PDB entry 4X23 | X-ray diffraction, 3.50 A resolution | chains J and E of the 12 polymer chains in the assembly

== Chain J ==
Molecule: 147-nt DNA strand
Source organism: Homo sapiens
Sequence (147 nucleotides; each row starts with the number of its first residue):
     1 ATCGGATGTA TATATCTGAC ACGTGCCTGG AGACTAGGGA GTAATCCCCT TGGCGGTTAA
    61 AACGCGGGGG ACAGCGCGTA CGTGCGTTTA AGCGGTGCTA GAGCTGTCTA CGACCAATTG
   121 AGCGGCCTCG GCACCGGGAT TCTCGAT
Disordered / not traced: 147

== Chain E ==
Name: Histone H3
Source organism: Drosophila melanogaster
UniProt: P02299 (H3_DROME); residues 40-132 here correspond to UniProt positions 41-133 (UniProt number = residue number + 1)
Amino-acid sequence (98 residues; row label = number of the first residue in the row):
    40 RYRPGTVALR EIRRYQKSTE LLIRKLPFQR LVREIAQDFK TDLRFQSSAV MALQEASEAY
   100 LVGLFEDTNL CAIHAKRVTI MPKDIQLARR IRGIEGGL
Sequence notes: expression tag (133-137)
From the paper describing this entry:
  - contacts within the chain: Ile133-Leu137 (hydrophobic contact)

== Chain J / chain E interface ==
Residue-residue contacts (25):
  DT50(J) - Arg83(E)  phosphate contact
  DT50(J) - Phe84(E)  phosphate contact
  DT50(J) - Gln85(E)  phosphate contact
  DT50(J) - Ser86(E)  hydrogen bond to the phosphate
  DT51(J) - Arg72(E)  salt bridge to the phosphate
  DT51(J) - Leu82(E)  phosphate contact
  DT51(J) - Arg83(E)  sugar contact
  DT51(J) - Phe84(E)  hydrogen bond to the phosphate
  DA60(J) - Arg63(E)  hydrogen bond to the phosphate
  DA61(J) - Arg63(E)  salt bridge to the phosphate
  DG68(J) - Pro43(E)  sugar contact
  DG69(J) - Arg42(E)  salt bridge to the phosphate
  DG70(J) - Val117(E)  sugar contact
  DG70(J) - Thr118(E)  hydrogen bond to the phosphate
  DA71(J) - Arg116(E)  phosphate contact
  DA71(J) - Val117(E)  hydrogen bond to the phosphate
  DA71(J) - Thr118(E)  hydrogen bond to the phosphate
  DC72(J) - Arg116(E)  salt bridge to the phosphate
  DC72(J) - Met120(E)  phosphate contact
  DT143(J) - Tyr41(E)  phosphate contact
  DT143(J) - Thr45(E)  phosphate contact
  DC144(J) - Tyr41(E)  phosphate contact
  DC144(J) - Arg42(E)  hydrogen bond to the phosphate
  DC144(J) - Thr45(E)  hydrogen bond to the phosphate
  DG145(J) - Arg42(E)  salt bridge to the phosphate
Interface residues without a listed pair, chain E (17 interface residues in all): Arg40, Lys115

== Overview ==
The interface between chain J and chain E involves 12 residues on one side and 17 on the other, with 8
hydrogen bonds and 5 salt bridges. Among the polar pairs are DT50(J)-Ser86(E), DT51(J)-Phe84(E) and
DA60(J)-Arg63(E). The paper reports contacts within the chain involving Ile133(E) and Leu137(E).
Here chain J is a 147-nt DNA strand (Homo sapiens) and chain E is Histone H3 (Drosophila melanogaster). Entry
4X23 (Crystal structure of cenp-C in complex with the nucleosome core particle) was determined by X-ray
diffraction.
